PDB entry 5YLJ | X-ray diffraction, 2.70 A resolution | chains A and E of the 6 polymer chains in the assembly

Chain A:
Molecule: Tubulin alpha-1B chain
Source organism: Sus scrofa
UniProtKB: Q2XVP4 (TBA1B_PIG); residue numbers follow UniProt; this construct covers 1-451
Chain sequence (451 residues; row label = number of the first residue in the row):
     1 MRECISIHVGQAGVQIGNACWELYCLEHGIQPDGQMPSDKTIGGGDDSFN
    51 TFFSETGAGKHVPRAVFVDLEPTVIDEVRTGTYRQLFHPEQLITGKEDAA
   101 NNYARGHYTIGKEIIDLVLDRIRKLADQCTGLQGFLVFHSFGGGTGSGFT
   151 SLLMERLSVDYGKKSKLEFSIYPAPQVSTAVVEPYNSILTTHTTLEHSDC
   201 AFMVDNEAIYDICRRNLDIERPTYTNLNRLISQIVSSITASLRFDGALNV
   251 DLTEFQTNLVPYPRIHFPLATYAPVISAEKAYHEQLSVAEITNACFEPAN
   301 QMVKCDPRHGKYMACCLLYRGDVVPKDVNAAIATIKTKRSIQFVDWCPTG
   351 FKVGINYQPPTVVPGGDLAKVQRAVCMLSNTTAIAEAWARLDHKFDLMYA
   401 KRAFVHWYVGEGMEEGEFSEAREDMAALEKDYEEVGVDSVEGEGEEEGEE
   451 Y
Not modelled in the structure: 438-451
UniProt features mapped onto this chain:
  - motif: Met-1 to Cys-4 (MREC motif)
  - active site: Glu-254
  - binding site (GTP): Gly-10, Gln-11, Ala-12, Gln-15, Glu-71, Ala-99, Ser-140, Gly-143, Gly-144, Thr-145, Gly-146, Thr-179, Glu-183, Asn-206, Tyr-224, Asn-228, Leu-252
  - binding site (Mg(2+)): Glu-71
  - site: Tyr-451 (Involved in polymerization)
  - modified residue: Lys-40 (N6,N6,N6-trimethyllysine), Ser-48 (Phosphoserine), Ser-232 (Phosphoserine), Tyr-282 (3'-nitrotyrosine), Arg-339 (Omega-N-methylarginine), Ser-439 (Phosphoserine), Glu-443 (5-glutamyl polyglutamate), Glu-445 (5-glutamyl polyglutamate), Tyr-451 (3'-nitrotyrosine)
  - cross-link (Glycyl lysine isopeptide (Lys-Gly)): Lys-326 (interchain with G-Cter in ubiquitin), Lys-370 (interchain with G-Cter in ubiquitin)
Ion coordination: Ca2+: Asp-39, Thr-41, Gly-44, Glu-55
Ligand contacts:
  - 8X0 ((E)-1-(5-methoxy-2,2-dimethyl-chromen-8-yl)-3-(4-methoxyphenyl)prop-2-en-1-one): Thr-179, Ala-180, Val-181
  - GTP (guanosine-5'-triphosphate): Gly-10, Gln-11, Ala-12, Gln-15, Ile-16, Asp-69, Asp-98, Ala-99, Ala-100, Asn-101, Ser-140, Gly-142, Gly-143, Gly-144, Thr-145, Gly-146, Ile-171, Pro-173, Val-177, Ser-178, Thr-179, Glu-183, Asn-206, Tyr-224, Leu-227, Asn-228, Ile-231

Chain E:
Molecule: Stathmin-4
Source organism: Rattus norvegicus
UniProtKB: P63043 (STMN4_RAT); residues 5-145 here correspond to UniProt positions 49-189 (UniProt number = residue number + 44)
Chain sequence (143 residues; numbered 3 to 145; the number before each row is that of its first residue):
     3 MADMEVIELNKCTSGQSFEVILKPPSFDGVPEFNASLPRRRDPSLEEIQK
    53 KLEAAEERRKYQEAELLKHLAEKREHEREVIQKAIEENNNFIKMAKEKLA
   103 QKMESNKENREAHLAAMLERLQEKDKHAEEVRKNKELKEEASR
Not modelled in the structure: 3-5, 29-43, 142-145
Differences from the reference sequence: expression tag (3-4)
UniProt features mapped onto this chain:
  - modified residue: Ser-46 (Phosphoserine)

How chain A and chain E interact:
Contacting residue pairs - 60 pairs, chain A then chain E:
  His-107(A) / Leu-54(E)
  Tyr-108(A) / Ala-57(E)  hydrophobic
  Tyr-108(A) / Arg-61(E)
  Thr-109(A) / Arg-61(E)
  Lys-112(A) / Glu-55(E)
  Lys-112(A) / Glu-58(E)  salt bridge
  Leu-152(A) / Leu-54(E)  hydrophobic
  Glu-155(A) / Ile-50(E)
  Arg-156(A) / Leu-47(E)
  Arg-156(A) / Gln-51(E)
  Ser-158(A) / Asp-44(E)  hydrogen bond
  Val-159(A) / Pro-45(E)
  Val-159(A) / Leu-47(E)  hydrophobic
  His-197(A) / Asp-44(E)  salt bridge
  His-197(A) / Pro-45(E)
  Asp-245(A) / Cys-14(E)
  Asp-245(A) / Ser-16(E)
  Ala-247(A) / Asn-12(E)
  Ala-247(A) / Ser-19(E)
  Leu-248(A) / Ser-19(E)
  Pro-325(A) / Gln-18(E)
  Pro-325(A) / Phe-20(E)  hydrophobic
  Val-328(A) / Phe-20(E)  hydrophobic
  Asn-329(A) / Val-8(E)
  Asn-329(A) / Phe-20(E)
  Asn-329(A) / Val-22(E)
  Ile-332(A) / Val-22(E)  hydrophobic
  Lys-336(A) / Leu-24(E)
  Asp-345(A) / Pro-27(E)
  Asp-345(A) / Ser-28(E)  hydrogen bond (backbone-backbone)
  Cys-347(A) / Pro-27(E)
  Pro-348(A) / Lys-25(E)
  Pro-348(A) / Pro-27(E)
  Thr-349(A) / Ile-23(E)
  Thr-349(A) / Leu-24(E)  hydrogen bond (backbone-backbone)
  Thr-349(A) / Lys-25(E)  hydrogen bond (backbone-backbone)
  Gly-350(A) / Val-22(E)
  Phe-351(A) / Glu-21(E)
  Phe-351(A) / Val-22(E)  hydrogen bond (backbone-backbone)
  Phe-351(A) / Leu-24(E)  hydrophobic
  Lys-352(A) / Phe-20(E)
  Lys-352(A) / Glu-21(E)
  Val-353(A) / Ser-19(E)
  Val-353(A) / Phe-20(E)  hydrogen bond (backbone-backbone)
  Gly-354(A) / Gln-18(E)
  Ile-355(A) / Gly-17(E)
  Ile-355(A) / Gln-18(E)  hydrogen bond (backbone-backbone)
  Asn-356(A) / Ser-16(E)
  Tyr-357(A) / Thr-15(E)
  Tyr-357(A) / Ser-16(E)  hydrogen bond (backbone-backbone)
  Tyr-357(A) / Gly-17(E)
  Tyr-357(A) / Gln-18(E)  hydrogen bond
  Val-409(A) / Gln-64(E)
  Gly-410(A) / Arg-61(E)
  Gly-410(A) / Gln-64(E)
  Glu-411(A) / Arg-61(E)  hydrogen bond (backbone-side chain)
  Gly-412(A) / Ala-57(E)
  Gly-412(A) / Arg-60(E)  hydrogen bond (backbone-side chain)
  Gly-412(A) / Arg-61(E)
  Glu-414(A) / Arg-60(E)
Other interface residues (no listed pair), chain A (40 interface residues in all): Glu-196, Gly-246, Trp-346, Gln-358, Met-413
Other interface residues (no listed pair), chain E (31 interface residues in all): Pro-26, Ser-46, Lys-53

In short:
The interface between chain A and chain E involves 40 residues on one side and 31 on the other; the contacts
include 11 hydrogen bonds and 2 salt bridges. Polar contacts include Lys-112(A)/Glu-58(E),
His-197(A)/Asp-44(E) and Ser-158(A)/Asp-44(E). Bound to chain A: GTP and compound 8X0.
Here chain A is Tubulin alpha-1B chain (Sus scrofa) and chain E is Stathmin-4 (Rattus norvegicus). Entry 5YLJ
(Crystal structure of T2R-TTL-Millepachine complex) was determined by X-ray diffraction, deposited together
with 5XIW, 5YL2, 5YLS and 5XP3.
